1NU7 - chains A and B of the 3 polymer chains in the assembly; structure by X-ray diffraction, 2.20 A resolution.

# Chain A
Molecule: Thrombin light chain
Organism: Homo sapiens
Notes: EC 3.4.21.5
UniProt: P00734 (THRB_HUMAN); residues 1-14 here correspond to UniProt positions 336-349 (UniProt number = residue number + 335)
Amino-acid sequence (28 residues; row label = number of the first residue in the row; a row labelled like 14A-14J holds insertion residues (14A, then the next letters in order)):
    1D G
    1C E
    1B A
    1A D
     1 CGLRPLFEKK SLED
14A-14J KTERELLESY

# Chain B
Molecule: Thrombin heavy chain
Organism: Homo sapiens
Notes: EC 3.4.21.5
UniProt: P00734 (THRB_HUMAN); the construct lacks a stretch of the UniProt sequence and is renumbered around it, so the offset changes along the chain: 16-36 = UniProt 364-384; 37-60 = UniProt 386-409; 61-77 = UniProt 419-435; 78-97 = UniProt 437-456; 6 more segments
Amino-acid sequence (259 residues; row label = number of the first residue in the row; note: 1 number in that range is skipped by the numbering (no residue carries it; nothing is unmodelled there); a row labelled like 60A-60I holds insertion residues (60A, then the next letters in order)):
    16 IVEGSDAEIG MSPWQVMLFR K
   36A S
    37 PQELLCGASL ISDRWVLTAA HCLL
60A-60I YPPWDKNFT
    61 ENDLLVRIGK HSRTRYE
   77A R
    78 NIEKISMLEK IYIHPRYNWR
   97A E
    98 NLDRDIALMK LKKPVAFSDY IHPVCLPDRE TA
129A-129C ASL
   130 LQAGYKGRVT GWGNLKETWT
149A-149E ANVGK
   150 GQPSVLQVVN LPIVERPVCK DSTRIRITDN MFCAG
  184A Y
   185 KP
186A-186D DEGK
   187 RGDACEGDSG GPFVMKSP
204A-204B FN
   205 NRWYQMGIVS WGE
   219 GC
  221A D
   221 RDGKYGFYTH VFRLKKWIQK VIDQFGE
Not modelled in the structure: 247
Curated features (UniProtKB/Swiss-Prot):
  - region: Ala183 to Val200 (High affinity receptor-binding region which is also known as the TP508 peptide)
  - active site (Charge relay system): His57, Asp102, Ser195
  - glycosylation: Asn60G (N-linked (GlcNAc...) (complex) asparagine)
Disulfide bonds: Cys42-Cys58, Cys168-Cys182, Cys191-Cys220
Covalently attached groups: ata-ppack (0ZJ) linked to Ser195
Ligand contacts: ata-ppack (0ZJ; N-(sulfanylacetyl)-D-phenylalanyl-N-[(2S,3S)-6-{[amino(iminio)methyl]amino}-1-chloro-2-hydroxyhexan-3-yl]-L-prolinamide): Cys42, His57, Cys58, Tyr60A, Trp60D, Glu97A, Asn98, Leu99, Ile174, Asp189, Ala190, Cys191, Glu192, Gly193, Asp194, Val213, Ser214, Trp215, Gly216, Glu217, Gly219, Cys220, Gly226

# Chain A / chain B interface
Pairs across the interface - 58 pairs, chain A then chain B:
  Cys1(A) with Pro120(B); Val121(B); Cys122(B), disulfide; Arg206(B), hydrogen bond (backbone-side chain)
  Asp1A(A) with His119(B), hydrogen bond (backbone-side chain); Arg206(B)
  Ala1B(A) with Arg206(B), hydrogen bond (backbone-side chain)
  Gly1D(A) with Asp49(B); Phe114(B); Pro120(B)
  Gly2(A) with Pro120(B), hydrogen bond (backbone-backbone); Cys122(B); Arg206(B); Trp207(B), hydrogen bond (backbone-backbone)
  Leu3(A) with His119(B), hydrogen bond (backbone-side chain); Asn205(B); Arg206(B)
  Arg4(A) with Met26(B), hydrogen bond (side chain-backbone); Pro28(B); Trp29(B); Arg137(B); Trp207(B)
  Pro5(A) with Ser115(B); Asp116(B); His119(B)
  Leu6(A) with Ile24(B); Asp116(B); Tyr117(B), hydrophobic
  Phe7(A) with Glu23(B); Ile24(B); Gly25(B); Met26(B), hydrophobic
  Glu8(A) with Lys202(B), salt bridge; Asn205(B); Trp207(B), hydrogen bond
  Lys9(A) with His119(B)
  Asp14(A) with Glu23(B); Met26(B); Arg137(B), salt bridge; Trp207(B)
  Lys14A(A) with Glu23(B), hydrogen bond (backbone-side chain)
  Thr14B(A) with Arg137(B), hydrogen bond; Asn159(B), hydrogen bond
  Glu14C(A) with Arg137(B); Lys202(B), salt bridge
  Glu14E(A) with Lys135(B), salt bridge; Asn159(B), hydrogen bond; Tyr184A(B), hydrogen bond
  Leu14F(A) with Lys135(B); Gly136(B); Asn159(B); Trp207(B), hydrophobic
  Ser14I(A) with Gly133(B); Tyr134(B); Lys135(B), hydrogen bond (side chain-backbone)
  Tyr14J(A) with Tyr134(B), hydrophobic; Lys202(B), hydrogen bond (side chain-backbone); Pro204(B)
Also at the interface, not in a pair above, chain A (21 interface residues in all): Glu13
Also at the interface, not in a pair above, chain B (30 interface residues in all): Ser48, Leu129C, Met201
Inter-chain disulfides: Cys1(A)-Cys122(B)

# Overview
The interface between chain A and chain B involves 21 residues on one side and 30 on the other, with 1
disulfide bond, 15 hydrogen bonds and 4 salt bridges. Polar contacts include Glu8(A)-Lys202(B),
Glu14E(A)-Lys135(B) and Asp14(A)-Arg137(B). Ata-ppack is covalently linked to Ser195(B).
Chain A is Thrombin light chain and chain B is Thrombin heavy chain, both from Homo sapiens; the structure,
Staphylocoagulase-Thrombin Complex, was determined by X-ray diffraction (same publication as 1NU9).
